9CAQ - chains 5 and S of the 14 polymer chains in the assembly; structure by electron microscopy, 3.20 A resolution.

Chain 5:
Name: DNA replication licensing factor MCM5
From: Homo sapiens
Notes: EC 3.6.4.12
UniProt: P33992 (MCM5_HUMAN); residue numbers follow UniProt; this construct covers 1-734
Sequence (737 residues; each row starts with the number of its first residue; numbers below 1 keep their minus sign (Ser-2 is residue -2)):
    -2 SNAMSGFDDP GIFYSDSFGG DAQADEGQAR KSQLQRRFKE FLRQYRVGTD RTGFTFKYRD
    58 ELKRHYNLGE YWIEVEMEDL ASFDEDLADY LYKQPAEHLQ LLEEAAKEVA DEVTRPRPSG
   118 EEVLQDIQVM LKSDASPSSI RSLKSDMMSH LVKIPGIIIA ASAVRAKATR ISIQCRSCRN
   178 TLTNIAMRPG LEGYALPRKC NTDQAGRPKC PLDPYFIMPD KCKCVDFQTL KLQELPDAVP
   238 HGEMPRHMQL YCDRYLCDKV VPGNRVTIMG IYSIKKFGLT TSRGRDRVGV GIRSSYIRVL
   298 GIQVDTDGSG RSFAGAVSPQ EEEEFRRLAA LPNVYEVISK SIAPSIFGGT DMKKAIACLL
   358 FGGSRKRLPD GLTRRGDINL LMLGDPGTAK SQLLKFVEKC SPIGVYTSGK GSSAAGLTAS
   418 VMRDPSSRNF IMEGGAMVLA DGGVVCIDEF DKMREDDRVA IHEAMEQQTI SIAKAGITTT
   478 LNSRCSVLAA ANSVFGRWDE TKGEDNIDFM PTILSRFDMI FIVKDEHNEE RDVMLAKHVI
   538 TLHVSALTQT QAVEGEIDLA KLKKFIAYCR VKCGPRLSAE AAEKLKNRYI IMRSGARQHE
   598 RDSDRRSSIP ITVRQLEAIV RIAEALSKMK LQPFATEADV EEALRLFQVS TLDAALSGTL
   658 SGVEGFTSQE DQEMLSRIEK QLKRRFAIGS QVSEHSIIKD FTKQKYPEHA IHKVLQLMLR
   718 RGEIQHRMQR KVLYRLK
Disordered / not traced: -2 to 1, 18-23, 277-283, 303-314, 544-553, 654-734
Sequence notes: expression tag (-2 to 0)
Bound ions: Zn2+: Cys172, Cys175, Cys197, Cys207; Mg2+: Ser388 (together with ADP)
Residues lining bound ligands:
  - ADP (adenosine-5'-diphosphate), molecule 1: Ile343, Phe344, Asp382, Pro383, Gly384, Thr385, Ala386, Lys387, Ser388, Gln389, Leu532, His535, Val536, Leu539
  - ADP, molecule 2: Arg371, Glu463, Gln464, Arg513, Val610, Arg611, Glu614
Curated features (UniProtKB/Swiss-Prot):
  - binding site (ADP): Arg371
  - modified residue: Ser2 (N-acetylserine), Ser315 (Phosphoserine), Lys392 (N6-acetyllysine), Lys396 (N6-acetyllysine), Ser605 (Phosphoserine), Lys696 (N6-acetyllysine)

Chain S:
Molecule: 44-nt DNA strand
Sequence (44 nucleotides; numbered -45 to -2; the number before each row is that of its first residue; numbers below 1 keep their minus sign (DA-45 is residue -45)):
   -45 AAAAAAAAAA AAAAAAAAAA ATTTTTTTTT TTTTTTTTTT TTTT

Interface between chain 5 and chain S:
Contacting residue pairs - 5 pairs, chain 5 then chain S:
  Arg195(5) with DT-24(S), hydrogen bond to the sugar
  Lys196(5) with DA-26(S), sugar contact; DA-25(S), salt bridge to the phosphate
  Leu209(5) with DA-25(S), base contact
  Asp210(5) with DT-24(S), base contact
Interface residues without a listed pair, chain 5 (8 interface residues in all): Arg204, Lys206, Ser423, Ser424
Interface residues without a listed pair, chain S (7 interface residues in all): DA-28, DA-27, DT-15, DT-14

Summary:
The interface between chain 5 and chain S involves 8 residues on one side and 7 on the other, with 1 hydrogen
bond and 1 salt bridge. Among the polar pairs are Arg195(5)-DT-24(S) and Lys196(5)-DA-25(S). Bound to chain 5:
ADP.
Here chain 5 is DNA replication licensing factor MCM5 (Homo sapiens) and chain S is a 44-nt DNA strand. Entry
9CAQ (Cryo-EM structure of a human MCM2-7 double hexamer formed from independently loaded MCM2-7 single
hexamers) was determined by electron microscopy, deposited together with 8W0E, 8W0F, 8W0G and 8W0I.
